PDB entry 8AC4 | electron microscopy, 2.70 A resolution | chains D and H of the 20 polymer chains in the assembly

Chain D:
Protein: YALI0A17468p
Source organism: Yarrowia lipolytica
UniProtKB: Q6CGP7 (Q6CGP7_YARLI); numbering as in UniProt (aligned over 1-330)
Sequence (330 residues; row label = number of the first residue in the row):
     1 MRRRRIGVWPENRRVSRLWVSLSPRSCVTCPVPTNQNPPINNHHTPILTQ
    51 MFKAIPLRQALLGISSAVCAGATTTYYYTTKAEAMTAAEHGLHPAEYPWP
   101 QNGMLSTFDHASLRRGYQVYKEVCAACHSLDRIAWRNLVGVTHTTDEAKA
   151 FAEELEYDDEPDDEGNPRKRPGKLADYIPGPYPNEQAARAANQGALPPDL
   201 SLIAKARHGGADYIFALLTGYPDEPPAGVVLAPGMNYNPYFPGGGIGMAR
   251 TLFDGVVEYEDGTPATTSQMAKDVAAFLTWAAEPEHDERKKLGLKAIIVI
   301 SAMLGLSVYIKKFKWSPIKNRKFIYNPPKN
Unresolved in the structure: 1-84, 329-330
Bound ions: heme c Fe: H128, M248
Ligand contacts:
  - heme c (HEC): V119, V123, C124, C127, H128, N192, A195, L196, P197, P198, L200, I203, R207, Y213, I214, L217, L218, F241, I246, G247, M248, T251, L252, V274, L278
  - phosphatidylethanolamine (PTY): L292, K295, A296, V299, I300, M303

Chain H:
Protein: Cytochrome b-c1 complex subunit 8
Source organism: Yarrowia lipolytica
UniProtKB: Q6C387 (Q6C387_YARLI); residues 3-95 here correspond to UniProt positions 1-93 (UniProt number = residue number - 2)
Sequence (93 residues; row label = number of the first residue in the row):
     3 MGGNGHYMGWWGHMGSPPQKGIAGYTISPFAARPFAGVVHAAIFNTFRRT
    53 KNQALFVILPVSFFYYVWTQASEKNEWLYTKAGRHELAKALAE
Unresolved in the structure: 3-8, 94-95
Ligand contacts: 1,2-diacyl-sn-glycero-3-phosphocholine (PC1): Q55, F58, V59, V63

How chain D and chain H interact:
Residue-residue contacts - 29 pairs, chain D then chain H:
  M85(D) with Y81(H)
  Y309(D) with P36(H), hydrophobic; F37(H), hydrophobic
  K312(D) with F37(H)
  F313(D) with P31(H); F32(H), hydrophobic; P36(H), hydrophobic
  S316(D) with P31(H)
  P317(D) with T28(H), hydrogen bond (backbone-side chain); I29(H); P31(H)
  N320(D) with A34(H)
  R321(D) with Y27(H); T28(H)
  K322(D) with A25(H); G26(H); Y27(H), hydrogen bond (backbone-backbone)
  F323(D) with I24(H), hydrophobic; A25(H); G26(H)
  I324(D) with G23(H); I24(H); A25(H), hydrogen bond (backbone-backbone); Y27(H), hydrophobic
  Y325(D) with K22(H); G23(H); I24(H), hydrophobic
  N326(D) with G23(H), hydrogen bond (backbone-backbone)
  P328(D) with K22(H)
Also at the interface, not in a pair above, chain D (16 interface residues in all): T86, V308
Also at the interface, not in a pair above, chain H (15 interface residues in all): S30

Overview:
Chain D and chain H form an interface of 16 and 15 residues respectively, with 4 hydrogen bonds. Among the
polar pairs are P317(D)-T28(H), K322(D)-Y27(H) and I324(D)-A25(H). Chain D binds heme c and
phosphatidylethanolamine. Ligands of chain H: 1,2-diacyl-sn-glycero-3-phosphocholine.
Chain D is YALI0A17468p and chain H is Cytochrome b-c1 complex subunit 8, both from Yarrowia lipolytica; the
structure, Complex III2 from Yarrowia lipolytica, apo, c-position, was determined by electron microscopy,
deposited together with 8AB6, 8AB7, 8AB8, 8AB9, 8ABA, 8ABB and 11 further entries.
